3THM - chains L and F of the 3 polymer chains in the assembly; structure by X-ray diffraction, 2.10 A resolution.

Chain L:
Protein: Fab EP6b_B01, light chain
Organism: Homo sapiens
Notes: antibody fragment or engineered binder
Chain sequence (216 residues; row label = number of the first residue in the row):
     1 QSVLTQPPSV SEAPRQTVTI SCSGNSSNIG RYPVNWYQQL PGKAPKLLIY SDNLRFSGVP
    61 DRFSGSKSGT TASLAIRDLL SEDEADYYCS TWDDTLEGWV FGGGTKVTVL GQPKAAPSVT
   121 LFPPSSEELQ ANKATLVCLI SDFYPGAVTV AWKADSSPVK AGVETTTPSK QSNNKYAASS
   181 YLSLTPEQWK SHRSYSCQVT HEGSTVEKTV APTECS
Unresolved in the structure: 215-216
Cystine bridges: Cys22-Cys89, Cys138-Cys197
Glycans and other covalent adducts: glycan linked to Asn25

Chain F:
Protein: Tumor necrosis factor receptor superfamily member 6
Organism: Homo sapiens
Notes: fragment: extracellular domain
Reference sequence: P25445 (TNR6_HUMAN); the author numbering skips numbers that UniProt does not, so the offset changes along the chain: 1-113 = UniProt 17-129; 122-164 = UniProt 130-172
Chain sequence (156 residues; row label = number of the first residue in the row; note: 8 numbers in that range are skipped by the numbering (no residue carries them; nothing is unmodelled there)):
     1 RLSSKSVNAQ VTDINSKGLE LRKTVTTVET QNLEGLHHDG QFCHKPCPPG ERKARDCTVN
    61 GDEPDCVPCQ EGKEYTDKAH FSSKCRRCRL CDEGHGLEVE INCTRTQNTK CRC
   122 KPNFFCNSTV CEHCDPCTKC EHGIIKECTL TSNTKCKEEG SRS
Unresolved in the structure: 1-35, 92-93, 122-126, 128-164
Cystine bridges: Cys43-Cys57, Cys47-Cys66, Cys69-Cys85, Cys88-Cys103, Cys91-Cys111, Cys113-Cys127
Swiss-Prot annotation at these positions:
  - glycosylation: Thr12 (O-linked (GalNAc...) threonine), Asn102 (N-linked (GlcNAc...) asparagine), Asn128 (N-linked (GlcNAc...) asparagine)

Chain L / chain F interface:
Contacting residue pairs - 14 pairs, chain L then chain F:
  Arg31(L) - Pro48(F)
  Arg31(L) - Pro49(F)
  Arg31(L) - Ala79(F)
  Tyr32(L) - Pro46(F)  hydrophobic
  Tyr32(L) - Pro48(F)
  Tyr32(L) - Ala79(F)  hydrophobic
  Pro33(L) - Lys78(F)
  Pro33(L) - Ala79(F)
  Ser51(L) - Lys78(F)  hydrogen bond
  Asp52(L) - Lys78(F)  salt bridge
  Trp92(L) - His44(F)
  Trp92(L) - Lys45(F)
  Trp92(L) - Pro46(F)
  Glu97(L) - Lys45(F)  salt bridge
Other interface residues (no listed pair), chain L (8 interface residues in all): Trp99
Other interface residues (no listed pair), chain F (9 interface residues in all): Cys47, Phe81

Overview:
8 residues of chain L face 9 of chain F across their interface, with 1 hydrogen bond and 2 salt bridges. Polar
pairs include Asp52(L)-Lys78(F), Glu97(L)-Lys45(F) and Ser51(L)-Lys78(F).
Here chain L is Fab EP6b_B01, light chain and chain F is Tumor necrosis factor receptor superfamily member 6,
both from Homo sapiens. Entry 3THM (Crystal structure of Fas receptor extracellular domain in complex with Fab
EP6b_B01) was determined by X-ray diffraction.
